PDB entry 7XKO | electron microscopy, 3.40 A resolution | chains D and G of the 7 polymer chains in the assembly

== Chain D ==
Protein: ATP synthase subunit beta
Source organism: Bacillus sp. PS3
Notes: EC 7.1.2.2
Reference sequence: A0A0M4U1P9 (A0A0M4U1P9_BACP3); residue numbers follow UniProt; this construct covers 1-473
Chain sequence (484 residues; each row starts with the number of its first residue; numbers below 1 keep their minus sign (Met-10 is residue -10)):
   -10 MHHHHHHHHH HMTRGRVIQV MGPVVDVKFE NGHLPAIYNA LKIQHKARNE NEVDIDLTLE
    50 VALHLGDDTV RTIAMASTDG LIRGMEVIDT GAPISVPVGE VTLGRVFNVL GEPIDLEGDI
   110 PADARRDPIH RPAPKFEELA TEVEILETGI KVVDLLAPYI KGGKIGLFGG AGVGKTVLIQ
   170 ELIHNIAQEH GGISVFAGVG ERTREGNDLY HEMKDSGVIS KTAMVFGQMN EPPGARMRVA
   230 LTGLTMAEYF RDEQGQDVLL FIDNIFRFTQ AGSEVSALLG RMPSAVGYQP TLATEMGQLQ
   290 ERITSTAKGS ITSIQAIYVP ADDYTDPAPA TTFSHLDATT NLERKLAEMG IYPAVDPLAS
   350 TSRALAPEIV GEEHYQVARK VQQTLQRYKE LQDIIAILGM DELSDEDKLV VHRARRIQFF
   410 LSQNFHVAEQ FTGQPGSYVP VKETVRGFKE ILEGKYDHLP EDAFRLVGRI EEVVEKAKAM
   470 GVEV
Unresolved in the structure: -10 to 0, 471-473
Differences from the reference sequence: initiating methionine (-10); expression tag (-9 to 0)
Ligand contacts: hydrogenphosphate ion (PI): Gly159, Ala160, Gly161, Val162, Gly163, Lys164, Thr165

== Chain G ==
Protein: ATP synthase gamma chain
Source organism: Bacillus sp. PS3
Reference sequence: A0A0M4TPJ7 (A0A0M4TPJ7_BACP3); residues 1-285 here = UniProt positions 1-285
Chain sequence (285 residues; each row starts with the number of its first residue):
     1 MASLRDIKTR INATKKTSQI TKAMEMVSTS KLNRAEQNAK SFVPYMEKIQ EVVANVALGA
    61 GGASHPMLVS RPVKKTGYLV ITSDRGLAGA YNSNVLRLVY QTIQKRHASP DEYAIIVIGR
   121 VGLSFFRKRN MPVILDITRL PDQPSFADIK EIARKTVGLF ADGTFDELYM YYNHYVSAIQ
   181 QEVTERKLLP LTDLAENKQR TVYEFEPSQE EILDVLLPQY AESLIYGALL DAKASEHAAR
   241 MTAMKNATDN ANELIRTLTL SYNRARQAAI TQEITEIVAG ANALQ
Unresolved in the structure: 1, 285

== Chain D / chain G interface ==
Pairs across the interface (8):
  Gly269(D) with Leu284(G)
  Met271(D) with Ala281(G), hydrophobic
  Pro272(D) with Gly280(G); Ala281(G)
  Ser273(D) with Ile277(G)
  Ala274(D) with Glu273(G); Ile277(G)
  Asp312(D) with Arg5(G), salt bridge
Also at the interface, not in a pair above, chain D (10 interface residues in all): Arg270, Val275, Ala310, Asp311

== Summary ==
The interface between chain D and chain G involves 10 residues on one side and 6 on the other, with 1 salt
bridge. Its one salt-bridged contact is Asp312(D)-Arg5(G). Bound to chain D: hydrogenphosphate ion.
Here chain D is ATP synthase subunit beta and chain G is ATP synthase gamma chain, both from Bacillus sp. PS3.
Entry 7XKO (F1 domain of epsilon C-terminal domain deleted FoF1 from Bacillus PS3,state1,nucleotide depeleted)
was determined by electron microscopy, deposited together with 7XKH, 7XKP, 7XKQ and 7XKR.
